8FRU - chains a and 1 of the 43 polymer chains in the assembly; structure by electron microscopy, 2.49 A resolution.

# Chain a
Molecule: 60S ribosomal protein uL15
From: Giardia intestinalis assemblage A
UniProt: A8BZ78 (A8BZ78_GIAIC); numbering as in UniProt (aligned over 1-149)
Sequence (149 residues; numbered 1 to 149; the number before each row is that of its first residue):
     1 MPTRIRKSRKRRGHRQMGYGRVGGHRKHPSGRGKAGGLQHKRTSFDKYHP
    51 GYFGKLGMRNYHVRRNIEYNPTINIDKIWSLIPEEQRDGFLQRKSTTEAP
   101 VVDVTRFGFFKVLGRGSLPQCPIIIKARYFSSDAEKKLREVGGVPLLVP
Disordered / not traced: 1

# Chain 1
Molecule: 28S rRNA
From: Giardia intestinalis assemblage A
Sequence (2687 nucleotides; numbered 1 to 2687; the number before each row is that of its first residue):
     1 CGCGGCCCGAGGCGGCGGGGGCGACGGGCGGAACUUAAGCAUAUCAGUAC
    51 GCCCCGGAGGAGAAACCAACCGGGAUUCCCCGUAGCGGCGAGCGACGCGG
   101 GAGGAGCCCGCCCCGAAGGCGCGCUGUGGGGCGCAGGCGCAGGCCCGCCG
   151 CGAGGGGGCCCGAGGGCCCCGCCCGAGAGGGUGCAAGCCCCGUACGGCGG
   201 CCGCCGGGCCUGCGCGGCGAGUAGCGCUGCUUGAGCGUGCAGCGCGAAGG
   251 GAGGCGCGGCCCUUCCAAGGCUAAAUACGCCCCGGGACCGAUAGCGGACC
   301 AAGUAGCGCGAGCGAACGGUGAAAAGGACGCCCUGCGGCCGCUCAAAAGA
   351 CCUGAACCCGGCCGGCCGCCGGCCCGCCGGCCCCGUCUCGAAACACGGAC
   401 CGAGGAGCCACGCGCCGCGGCGAGCCCGAGGGAGCCCCCGCGGCGGAGCG
   451 AGCGCGAGACGCCCCGGGCCCGCCAUGCCCCUGCGGGCGUGCGCGGGCCG
   501 AGCCGCGGCGCGUGGGCCCGAAAGGCGGUGAUCUAUGCCCGGCGAGGGCG
   551 AGGCCGGGCGAAAGCCUGGUGGAGGCCCGCCGCGGUGCUGACGCGCAGAU
   601 CGCUCGUCGGAGCCGGGCAUGGGGGCGAAAGACUCAUCGAACCGCCUGGU
   651 AGCUGGUUGCCUCCGAAAUGUCUCCCAGGACAGCCGCCGCCCCGCAGUUG
   701 CGGCCCGUAGAGCGCUGGCCGGCGGGAGCGGGGGGCCUGCCCCUCGCCCG
   751 CCCCCCAAACUCCGAAGGGCCGCGCCGCCCCGCCGCUGGCCUGGGCGGGG
   801 CGGGCGAAUGCGGGCGGCGCGUGGGCCCCUCCUGGUAAGCAGGACGGGCG
   851 AGGCGGGACGAUCCGGACGCCGGGCCAGGGUGCGCCGCCGGGGCCCGCGG
   901 AACGGCGUCGGCCGGUCCCGACAGCUGGAAGGUGGCCCCAGAAGUCGGCA
   951 UCCUCCAGGGAGUGUGUAACAACCCACCAGCCGAAUCGGCCGGCCCGGAA
  1001 AAUGGAGCGCGCCGGAGCCCCGGACCCGCGCCCGGCCGCCGCGCGCGGCG
  1051 GGUAGGAGGCCGCAGAGGCCCCGGGGGCGAAGGCGGCGCGCAGGCCCCGC
  1101 CGGACCGGCCUCUGGUGCAGAUCUCGGCAGCAGUAGCCGCUACUCCGCGC
  1151 CCCGGAGGACUGAGGGGGAGACGGGUUCCGCGGCGCCUGCAUCUGGCCGC
  1201 GGGUGACUCGGGCCUAAGCGGCGGGUGAAGACCGGGAAGGGGCGUGCCCG
  1251 CCCGUCGAACGGGGAGCCGGCGGAGACUCCGGCAGGCGCGGCCCCCGCGG
  1301 AGACGCCCGCCCCCCGGCGACGCGCACGGGGACCGCGGCGGGCGGCGCCC
  1351 CGGCCCGCGAACGCCCCGCAGCCCCCGGACGCCUUGCGCGGAGAGGGGGG
  1401 CCCGGGGGCGGACCCCGCGCGUCCCCGGCCGCCCCUGAAAAGCCGGGGGG
  1451 CGCCGGCCGCGCGCCGUACCGACCGCAGCAGGACUCCGGGGUCAGCAGCC
  1501 UCUAGCGCGGGAGCGAACGCGGCUCAGGGAAGUCGGCAAGCCGGCUCCGU
  1551 AACCUCGGGAAAAGGAGUGGCUCUGACGGCGCGCCGGGUCAGAACUGGAA
  1601 CGGACGCGGGGAUCCCGACUGUUUACUAGAAACACAGCGUCGCGAGGGCC
  1651 GCACCCGGCGCUGGCGCGACGUGAUUUCUGCCCAGUGCCACGACCGUCAC
  1701 CGUGAAGCGAUCCGCCGAAGCCCUGGUAAACGGCGGGAGUAACUAUGACU
  1751 CUCUUAAGGUAGCCAAAUGCCUCGUCGGGCAAUUUCCGACGUGCAUGAAU
  1801 GGACCAACGAGGAUCCCACUGUCCCGAGCCGCGCCUCCGCGAGCCUCCAG
  1851 CCUCGGGAACGGGCGAGGGCCGGCCAGCGGGGCAAGAAGACCCUUUUGAG
  1901 CUUGACUCCAGCCCGGGCCUGUGGGGCGGGGCGGCCGGCGCAGCGCACAG
  1951 GGGAGGCCGCGCCCCUGAGACACCCUGACGGCCGCCGCCGCCCCGCUCAC
  2001 CCGGUCGCGCGGGGACCCGCCCGGGCGGGGAGUUCGGCUGGGGCGGCGCG
  2051 CCUGCUACACCGGACCGCAGGCGUCCCACGGCGGGCUCAGCGAGGACGGA
  2101 GACCUCCCGCGGAGCAGAAGGGCACAAGCCCGCCCGACCCGCGCCCCCCG
  2151 UGCCGGCGCGGGCCGCGAAAGCGGGGCCUACCGAUCCUUCGCCGCCCCGG
  2201 CCGCGGGCGCGGAGGUGGCAGAAAAGUUACCACAGGGAUAACUGGCUUGU
  2251 GGCCGCCGAGCGCCCGCAGCGACGCGGCUUUUUGAUCCUUCGAUGUCGGC
  2301 UCUUCCUACCGUCCGCGCGCACCGGCGCGGAAGCGUCGGAUUGUUCACCC
  2351 GUUCAAGGGAUCGUGAGCUGGGUUUAGACCGUCGUGAGACAGGUUAGUUU
  2401 UACCCUACUGGCCCCGGGGCCAGAGCACGGCGGGCCAGUACGAGAGGAAC
  2451 GCCCGCCGCGGGCCGCCAGCCCCGCGGUUGCCCGGCCGGGCAGCGCCGCG
  2501 CCGCCGCGCCCGGGGGCCCUGCGCUGACCGCCUCUAAGCGCGCACCCCGC
  2551 CUCGCGCCCCGCCCGGCCGCGCGCCCCAGCCCCGUGCCCCGUCGCCGAGC
  2601 GGCCCCCGCCCGGGGAGACCACCCGGCGCGGCGCUCCUGUACGGCGCAGA
  2651 GCCCUGCGAUCGCCUGAGGGACGCGCCUGCAGAGCGC
Disordered / not traced: 136-144, 201-213, 734-741, 925-977, 1581-1584, 1931-1979
Construct notes: insertion (1894)
Metal / ion sites: Na+ site 1: G20, C54; Mg2+ site 1: G39, C40; Mg2+ site 2: C40, G1898; Mg2+ site 3 near G47 (its only coordinating residue here); Mg2+ site 4 near G60 (its only coordinating residue here); Mg2+ site 5 near A153 (its only coordinating residue here); Mg2+ site 6 near U232 (its only coordinating residue here); Mg2+ site 7: G254, C2198, G2199; Mg2+ site 8 near A267 (its only coordinating residue here); Mg2+ site 9 near A274 (its only coordinating residue here); Mg2+ site 10 near C289 (its only coordinating residue here); Mg2+ site 11 near G294 (its only coordinating residue here); 86 more Mg2+ sites not listed; 22 more Na+ sites not listed; 5 more K+ sites not listed
Small-molecule neighbours: spermidine (SPD): A38, G39, C40, G88, C89, G90, U2185, C2186, A2222

# How chain a and chain 1 interact
Pairs across the interface (166):
  Pro2(a) - G507(1)  phosphate contact
  Pro2(a) - G508(1)  phosphate contact
  Pro2(a) - U1113(1)  phosphate contact
  Pro2(a) - G1114(1)  phosphate contact
  Thr3(a) - C409(1)  phosphate contact
  Thr3(a) - G1114(1)  hydrogen bond to the phosphate
  Thr3(a) - U1116(1)  hydrogen bond to the base
  Arg4(a) - C1112(1)  base contact
  Arg4(a) - U1113(1)  salt bridge to the phosphate
  Arg4(a) - G1114(1)  base contact
  Arg4(a) - U1116(1)  base contact
  Ile5(a) - G507(1)  phosphate contact
  Ile5(a) - G508(1)  sugar contact
  Arg6(a) - C409(1)  salt bridge to the phosphate
  Arg6(a) - G508(1)  salt bridge to the phosphate
  Arg6(a) - C509(1)  phosphate contact
  Lys7(a) - C509(1)  hydrogen bond to the phosphate
  Lys7(a) - G510(1)  salt bridge to the phosphate
  Lys7(a) - G1056(1)  salt bridge to the phosphate
  Lys7(a) - A1057(1)  salt bridge to the phosphate
  Ser8(a) - G407(1)  sugar contact
  Ser8(a) - C408(1)  hydrogen bond to the phosphate
  Arg9(a) - U1116(1)  base contact
  Arg9(a) - G1117(1)  salt bridge to the phosphate
  Lys10(a) - G1058(1)  base contact
  Lys10(a) - G1059(1)  hydrogen bond to the base
  Arg11(a) - G1056(1)  salt bridge to the phosphate
  Arg11(a) - A1057(1)  salt bridge to the phosphate
  Arg12(a) - G407(1)  salt bridge to the phosphate
  Arg12(a) - U658(1)  hydrogen bond to the base
  Arg12(a) - G1117(1)  salt bridge to the phosphate
  Gly13(a) - U658(1)  hydrogen bond to the phosphate
  Gly13(a) - G659(1)  phosphate contact
  His14(a) - U658(1)  phosphate contact
  Arg15(a) - U386(1)  hydrogen bond to the phosphate
  Arg15(a) - C387(1)  salt bridge to the phosphate
  Arg15(a) - G656(1)  salt bridge to the phosphate
  Arg15(a) - U657(1)  salt bridge to the phosphate
  Arg15(a) - U658(1)  phosphate contact
  Gln16(a) - U657(1)  base contact
  Gln16(a) - A1054(1)  phosphate contact
  Gln16(a) - G1055(1)  phosphate contact
  Met17(a) - G407(1)  base contact
  Gly18(a) - G1055(1)  hydrogen bond to the phosphate
  Gly18(a) - G1056(1)  phosphate contact
  Tyr19(a) - G407(1)  base contact
  Tyr19(a) - G821(1)  sugar contact
  Tyr19(a) - G1055(1)  phosphate contact
  Gly20(a) - G821(1)  phosphate contact
  Gly20(a) - A1054(1)  phosphate contact
  Gly20(a) - G1055(1)  hydrogen bond to the phosphate
  Arg21(a) - U386(1)  salt bridge to the phosphate
  Arg21(a) - C387(1)  salt bridge to the phosphate
  Arg21(a) - A1054(1)  salt bridge to the phosphate
  Val22(a) - U388(1)  phosphate contact
  Val22(a) - U822(1)  phosphate contact
  Val22(a) - G823(1)  phosphate contact
  Gly23(a) - U822(1)  hydrogen bond to the phosphate
  His25(a) - G407(1)  hydrogen bond to the base
  His25(a) - C517(1)  hydrogen bond to the base
  Arg26(a) - G652(1)  phosphate contact
  Arg26(a) - C653(1)  salt bridge to the phosphate
  Arg26(a) - U654(1)  salt bridge to the phosphate
  Lys27(a) - G516(1)  salt bridge to the phosphate
  Lys27(a) - A651(1)  phosphate contact
  Lys27(a) - G652(1)  phosphate contact
  His28(a) - A651(1)  salt bridge to the phosphate
  His28(a) - G652(1)  hydrogen bond to the phosphate
  Pro29(a) - A38(1)  hydrogen bond to the base
  Pro29(a) - G652(1)  sugar contact
  Pro29(a) - G678(1)  hydrogen bond to the sugar
  Pro29(a) - G679(1)  phosphate contact
  Ser30(a) - A38(1)  base contact
  Ser30(a) - G679(1)  sugar contact
  Gly31(a) - A37(1)  phosphate contact
  Gly31(a) - A38(1)  base contact
  Arg32(a) - U36(1)  phosphate contact
  Arg32(a) - A37(1)  hydrogen bond to the phosphate
  Arg32(a) - U513(1)  phosphate contact
  Arg32(a) - G514(1)  salt bridge to the phosphate
  Arg32(a) - U650(1)  phosphate contact
  Arg32(a) - A651(1)  salt bridge to the phosphate
  Gly33(a) - G92(1)  phosphate contact
  Gly33(a) - G512(1)  phosphate contact
  Gly33(a) - U513(1)  hydrogen bond to the phosphate
  Lys34(a) - A91(1)  phosphate contact
  Lys34(a) - G92(1)  salt bridge to the phosphate
  Ala35(a) - A37(1)  phosphate contact
  Ala35(a) - A38(1)  phosphate contact
  Gly36(a) - A38(1)  hydrogen bond to the phosphate
  Gln39(a) - U673(1)  sugar contact
  His40(a) - A38(1)  base contact
  His40(a) - U673(1)  sugar contact
  His40(a) - G678(1)  base contact
  His40(a) - G679(1)  hydrogen bond to the base
  His40(a) - A680(1)  sugar contact
  Arg42(a) - A2220(1)  hydrogen bond to the sugar
  Arg42(a) - G2221(1)  hydrogen bond to the base
  Thr43(a) - A680(1)  hydrogen bond to the sugar
  Thr43(a) - C681(1)  sugar contact
  Ser44(a) - A680(1)  hydrogen bond to the sugar
  Lys47(a) - C681(1)  phosphate contact
  Lys47(a) - A682(1)  salt bridge to the phosphate
  Tyr48(a) - A682(1)  phosphate contact
  Tyr52(a) - A91(1)  hydrogen bond to the phosphate
  Phe53(a) - G90(1)  phosphate contact
  Gly54(a) - G90(1)  hydrogen bond to the phosphate
  Gly54(a) - U2185(1)  phosphate contact
  Gly54(a) - C2186(1)  phosphate contact
  Lys55(a) - C89(1)  base contact
  Lys55(a) - C2186(1)  hydrogen bond to the phosphate
  Lys55(a) - C2187(1)  salt bridge to the phosphate
  Leu56(a) - G2209(1)  phosphate contact
  Gly57(a) - A451(1)  sugar contact
  Gly57(a) - C2208(1)  hydrogen bond to the phosphate
  Gly57(a) - G2209(1)  hydrogen bond to the phosphate
  Met58(a) - A451(1)  sugar contact
  Met58(a) - G452(1)  sugar contact
  Met58(a) - G2207(1)  hydrogen bond to the base
  Met58(a) - C2208(1)  sugar contact
  Arg59(a) - G85(1)  phosphate contact
  Arg59(a) - C86(1)  salt bridge to the phosphate
  Arg59(a) - C89(1)  hydrogen bond to the base
  Asn60(a) - A84(1)  hydrogen bond to the sugar
  Asn60(a) - G85(1)  hydrogen bond to the phosphate
  Asn60(a) - C2198(1)  hydrogen bond to the base
  Tyr61(a) - A84(1)  hydrogen bond to the sugar
  Tyr61(a) - G235(1)  stacking on the base
  Tyr61(a) - C236(1)  phosphate contact
  Tyr61(a) - G254(1)  sugar contact
  Tyr61(a) - C255(1)  base contact
  His62(a) - A84(1)  sugar contact
  His62(a) - C96(1)  base contact
  His62(a) - G254(1)  stacking on the base
  Val63(a) - A84(1)  hydrogen bond to the sugar
  Arg64(a) - A69(1)  phosphate contact
  Arg64(a) - G254(1)  salt bridge to the phosphate
  Arg64(a) - C2198(1)  phosphate contact
  Arg64(a) - G2199(1)  salt bridge to the phosphate
  Arg65(a) - U83(1)  base contact
  Arg65(a) - A95(1)  base contact
  Arg65(a) - C96(1)  base contact
  Asn66(a) - G97(1)  hydrogen bond to the base
  Asn66(a) - C98(1)  sugar contact
  Ile67(a) - A69(1)  phosphate contact
  Thr72(a) - G456(1)  base contact
  Asn74(a) - A447(1)  hydrogen bond to the base
  Lys77(a) - G500(1)  hydrogen bond to the base
  Lys111(a) - G456(1)  salt bridge to the phosphate
  Leu113(a) - A447(1)  base contact
  Leu113(a) - G456(1)  base contact
  Leu113(a) - A457(1)  phosphate contact
  Gly114(a) - A457(1)  hydrogen bond to the phosphate
  Gly114(a) - G458(1)  phosphate contact
  Arg115(a) - A447(1)  salt bridge to the phosphate
  Arg115(a) - A457(1)  base contact
  Arg115(a) - G458(1)  base contact
  Arg115(a) - G500(1)  base contact
  Tyr129(a) - C455(1)  hydrogen bond to the phosphate
  Ser131(a) - G456(1)  phosphate contact
  Ser131(a) - A457(1)  hydrogen bond to the phosphate
  Ser132(a) - G456(1)  hydrogen bond to the phosphate
  Ser132(a) - G486(1)  phosphate contact
  Ser132(a) - G487(1)  hydrogen bond to the phosphate
  Asp133(a) - A457(1)  phosphate contact
  Lys137(a) - G458(1)  salt bridge to the phosphate
Other interface residues (no listed pair), chain a (77 interface residues in all): Leu38, Lys41, Asp76, Arg106, Phe109, Gly116, Phe130, Pro149
Other interface residues (no listed pair), chain 1 (96 interface residues in all): A68, C70, C71, G253, A423, G446, C660, C820, C1060, C2149, C2196, A2222

# In short
The interface between chain a and chain 1 involves 77 residues on one side and 96 on the other, with 44
hydrogen bonds, 32 salt bridges and 2 aromatic stacking contacts. Polar contacts include Thr3(a)-U1116(1),
Lys10(a)-G1059(1) and Arg12(a)-U658(1). Chain 1 binds spermidine.
Chain a is 60S ribosomal protein uL15 and chain 1 is 28S rRNA, both from Giardia intestinalis assemblage A;
the structure, 60S subunit of the Giardia lamblia 80S ribosome, was determined by electron microscopy.
